1J7U - chains A and B; structure by X-ray diffraction, 2.40 A resolution.

# Chain A (and B)
Molecule: Aminoglycoside 3'-phosphotransferase
Organism: Enterococcus faecalis
Notes: EC 2.7.1.95; chain B of this document is another copy of the same molecule, construct and numbering; everything in this record applies to it too
UniProtKB: P0A3Y5 (KKA3_ENTFA); numbering as in UniProt (aligned over 1-264)
Sequence (264 residues; row label = number of the first residue in the row):
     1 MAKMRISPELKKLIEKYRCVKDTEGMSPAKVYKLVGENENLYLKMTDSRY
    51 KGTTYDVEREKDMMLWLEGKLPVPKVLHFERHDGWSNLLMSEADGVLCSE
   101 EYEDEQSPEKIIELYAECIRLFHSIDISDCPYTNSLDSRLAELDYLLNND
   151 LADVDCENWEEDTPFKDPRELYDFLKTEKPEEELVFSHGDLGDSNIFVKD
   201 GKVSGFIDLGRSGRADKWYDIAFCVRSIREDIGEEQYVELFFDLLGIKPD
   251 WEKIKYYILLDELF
Disordered / not traced: 1
Swiss-Prot annotation at these positions:
  - active site: D190 (Proton acceptor)
Ion coordination: Mg2+ site 1: N195, D208 (together with AMP-PNP); Mg2+ site 2: D208 (together with AMP-PNP)
Residues lining bound ligands: AMP-PNP (ANP; phosphoaminophosphonic acid-adenylate ester): D22, M26, S27, A29, V31, Y42, K44, E60, P74, M90, S91, E92, A93, L97, D190, S194, N195, F197, I207, D208

# How chain A and chain B interact
Inter-chain disulfides: C19(A)-C156(B), C156(A)-C19(B)
Contacting residue pairs - 43 pairs, chain A then chain B:
  A2(A) - D167(B)
  K3(A) - L147(B)
  K3(A) - R169(B)
  M4(A) - P168(B)
  R5(A) - D150(B)  salt bridge
  R5(A) - A152(B)
  R5(A) - V154(B)
  I6(A) - W159(B)
  K11(A) - W159(B)
  K11(A) - K166(B)  hydrogen bond (side chain-backbone)
  E15(A) - E161(B)
  C19(A) - C156(B)  disulfide
  V20(A) - C156(B)
  K21(A) - C156(B)
  K30(A) - V154(B)
  Y32(A) - V154(B)
  Y32(A) - D155(B)
  Y32(A) - C156(B)  hydrophobic
  Y32(A) - W159(B)  hydrophobic
  L43(A) - W159(B)  hydrophobic
  M45(A) - W159(B)  hydrophobic
  R49(A) - R49(B)
  W85(A) - D150(B)  hydrogen bond
  L147(A) - K3(B)  hydrogen bond (backbone-side chain)
  N148(A) - K3(B)  hydrogen bond (backbone-side chain)
  D150(A) - K3(B)
  D150(A) - R5(B)  salt bridge
  D150(A) - W85(B)  hydrogen bond
  A152(A) - R5(B)
  V154(A) - R5(B)
  C156(A) - C19(B)  disulfide
  C156(A) - V20(B)
  C156(A) - K21(B)
  C156(A) - Y32(B)  hydrophobic
  W159(A) - I6(B)
  W159(A) - I14(B)  hydrophobic
  W159(A) - L43(B)  hydrophobic
  E160(A) - Y17(B)
  E160(A) - C19(B)
  E161(A) - E15(B)
  K166(A) - K11(B)  hydrogen bond (backbone-side chain)
  D167(A) - A2(B)  hydrogen bond (side chain-backbone)
  P168(A) - K3(B)
Other interface residues (no listed pair), chain A (32 interface residues in all): I14, Y17, N149, E157
Other interface residues (no listed pair), chain B (31 interface residues in all): M4, R18, M45, E160

# Summary
32 residues of chain A and 31 residues of chain B are in contact; the contacts include 2 disulfide bonds, 7
hydrogen bonds and 2 salt bridges. Polar contacts include R5(A)-D150(B), K11(A)-K166(B) and W85(A)-D150(B).
Bound to chain A: AMP-PNP.
Both chains are Aminoglycoside 3'-phosphotransferase (Enterococcus faecalis). Entry 1J7U (Crystal Structure of
3',5"-Aminoglycoside Phosphotransferase Type IIIa AMPPNP Complex) was determined by X-ray diffraction (same
publication as 1J7I and 1J7L).
